PDB entry 8TOO | X-ray diffraction, 2.60 A resolution | chains A and I of the 3 polymer chains in the assembly

# Chain A
Name: 4C12 light chain
Organism: Mus musculus
Sequence (214 residues; numbered 1 to 214; the number before each row is that of its first residue):
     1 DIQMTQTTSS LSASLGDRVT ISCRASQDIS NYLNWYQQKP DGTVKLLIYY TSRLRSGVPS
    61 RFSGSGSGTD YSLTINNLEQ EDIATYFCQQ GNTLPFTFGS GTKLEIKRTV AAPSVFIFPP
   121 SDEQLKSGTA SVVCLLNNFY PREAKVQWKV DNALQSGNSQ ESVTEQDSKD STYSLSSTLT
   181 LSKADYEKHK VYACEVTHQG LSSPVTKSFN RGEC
Disordered / not traced: 212-214
Disulfides: Cys-23/Cys-88, Cys-134/Cys-194

# Chain I
Name: Glycoprotein 42
Organism: Epstein-Barr virus
UniProt: P03205 (GP42_EBVB9); numbering as in UniProt (aligned over 85-223)
Sequence (139 residues; numbered 85 to 223; the number before each row is that of its first residue):
    85 LHTFQVPQNY TKANCTYCNT REYTFSYKGC CFYFTKKKHT WNGCFQACAE LYPCTYFYGP
   145 TPDILPVVTR NLNAIESLWV GVYRVGEGNW TSLDGGTFKV YQIFGSHCTY VSKFSTVPVS
   205 HHECSFLKPC LCVSQRSNS
Disordered / not traced: 221-223
UniProt features mapped onto this chain:
  - mutagenesis: Tyr-107 (Y107A: Loss of HLA class II binding and fusion competence), Trp-125 (W125G: Loss of HLA class II binding and fusion competence), Glu-160 (E160A: Loss of HLA class II binding and fusion competence), Phe-210 (F210A: Binds to HLA class II but unable to mediate fusion), Arg-220 (R220A: Loss of HLA class II binding and fusion competence)
Disulfides: Cys-99/Cys-138, Cys-102/Cys-115, Cys-128/Cys-214, Cys-132/Cys-216, Cys-192/Cys-208

# Chain A / chain I interface
Pairs across the interface (14; chain A residue first):
  Ser-30(A) / Lys-183(I)  hydrogen bond (backbone-side chain)
  Tyr-32(A) / Lys-183(I)
  Tyr-32(A) / Tyr-185(I)  hydrophobic
  Tyr-32(A) / Val-201(I)
  Tyr-49(A) / Phe-198(I)
  Tyr-50(A) / Lys-183(I)  hydrogen bond
  Tyr-50(A) / Thr-200(I)
  Tyr-50(A) / Val-201(I)
  Arg-53(A) / Thr-200(I)
  Gly-91(A) / Tyr-185(I)  hydrogen bond (backbone-side chain)
  Asn-92(A) / Ile-187(I)
  Leu-94(A) / Ile-187(I)  hydrophobic
  Phe-96(A) / Tyr-185(I)
  Phe-96(A) / Phe-188(I)  hydrophobic
Other interface residues (no listed pair), chain A (11 interface residues in all): Asn-31, Thr-93
Other interface residues (no listed pair), chain I (8 interface residues in all): Val-184

# Summary
11 residues of chain A face 8 of chain I across their interface; the contacts include 3 hydrogen bonds. Among
the polar pairs are Ser-30(A)/Lys-183(I), Tyr-50(A)/Lys-183(I) and Gly-91(A)/Tyr-185(I). From UniProt: 5
mutagenesis sites on chain I.
Here chain A is 4C12 light chain (Mus musculus) and chain I is Glycoprotein 42 (Epstein-Barr virus). Entry
8TOO (Crystal structure of Epstein-Barr virus gp42 in complex with antibody 4C12) was determined by X-ray
diffraction together with 8TNT from the same study.
